Entry 8T02 (electron microscopy, 3.79 A resolution); this record covers chains J and B of the 7 polymer chains in the assembly.

# Chain J
Protein: DNA-directed RNA polymerase subunit beta'
From: Escherichia coli
Notes: EC 2.7.7.6
UniProtKB: A7ZUK2 (RPOC_ECO24); residue numbers follow UniProt; this construct covers 1-1407
Sequence (1425 residues; numbered 1 to 1425; the number before each row is that of its first residue):
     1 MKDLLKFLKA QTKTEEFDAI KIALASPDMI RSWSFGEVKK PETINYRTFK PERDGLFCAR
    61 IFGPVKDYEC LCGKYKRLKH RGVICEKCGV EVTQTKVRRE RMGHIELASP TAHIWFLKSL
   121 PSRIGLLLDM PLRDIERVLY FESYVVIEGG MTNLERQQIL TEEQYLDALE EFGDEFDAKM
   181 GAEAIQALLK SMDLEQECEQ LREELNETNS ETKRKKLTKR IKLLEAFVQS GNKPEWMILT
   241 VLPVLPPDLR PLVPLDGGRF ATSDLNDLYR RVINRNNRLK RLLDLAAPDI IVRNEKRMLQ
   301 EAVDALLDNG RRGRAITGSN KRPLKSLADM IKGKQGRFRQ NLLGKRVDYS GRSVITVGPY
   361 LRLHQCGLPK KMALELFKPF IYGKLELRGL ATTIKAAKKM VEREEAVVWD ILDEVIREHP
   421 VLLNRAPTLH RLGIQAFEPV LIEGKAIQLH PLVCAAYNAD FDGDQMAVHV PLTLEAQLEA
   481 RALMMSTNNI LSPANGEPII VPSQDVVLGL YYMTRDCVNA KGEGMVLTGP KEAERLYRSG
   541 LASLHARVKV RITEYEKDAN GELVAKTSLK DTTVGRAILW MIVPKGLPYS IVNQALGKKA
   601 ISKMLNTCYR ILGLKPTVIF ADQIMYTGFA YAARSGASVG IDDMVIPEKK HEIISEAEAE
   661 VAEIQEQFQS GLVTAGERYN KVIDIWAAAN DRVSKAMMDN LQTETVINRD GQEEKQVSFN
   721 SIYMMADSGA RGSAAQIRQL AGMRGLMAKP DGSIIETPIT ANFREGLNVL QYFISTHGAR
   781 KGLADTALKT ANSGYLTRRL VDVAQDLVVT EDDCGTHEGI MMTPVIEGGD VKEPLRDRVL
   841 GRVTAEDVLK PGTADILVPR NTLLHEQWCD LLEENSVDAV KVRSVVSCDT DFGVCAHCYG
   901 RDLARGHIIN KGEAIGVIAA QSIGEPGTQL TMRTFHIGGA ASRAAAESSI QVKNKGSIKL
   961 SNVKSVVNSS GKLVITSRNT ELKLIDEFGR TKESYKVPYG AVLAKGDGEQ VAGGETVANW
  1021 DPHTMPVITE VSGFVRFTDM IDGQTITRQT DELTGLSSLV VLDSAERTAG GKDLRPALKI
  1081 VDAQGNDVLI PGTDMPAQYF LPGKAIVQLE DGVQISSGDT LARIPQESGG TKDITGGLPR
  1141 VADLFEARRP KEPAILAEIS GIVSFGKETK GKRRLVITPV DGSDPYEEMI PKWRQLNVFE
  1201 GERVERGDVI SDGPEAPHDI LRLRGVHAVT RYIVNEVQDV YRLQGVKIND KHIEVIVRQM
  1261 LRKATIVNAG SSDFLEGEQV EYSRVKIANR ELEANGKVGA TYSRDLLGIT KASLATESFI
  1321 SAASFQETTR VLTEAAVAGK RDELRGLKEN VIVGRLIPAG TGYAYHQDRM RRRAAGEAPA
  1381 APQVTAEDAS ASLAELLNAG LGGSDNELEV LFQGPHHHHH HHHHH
Unresolved in the structure: 1-15, 309-326, 933-947, 1127-1135, 1374-1425
Differences from the reference sequence: expression tag (1408-1425)
Metal / ion sites: Zn2+ site 1: Cys70, Cys72, Cys85, Cys88; Mg2+: Asp460, Asp462, Asp464; Zn2+ site 2: Cys814, Cys888, Cys895, Cys898
Curated features (UniProtKB/Swiss-Prot):
  - binding site (Zn(2+)): Cys70, Cys72, Cys85, Cys88, Cys814, Cys888, Cys895, Cys898
  - binding site (Mg(2+)): Asp460, Asp462, Asp464
  - modified residue: Lys972 (N6-acetyllysine)

# Chain B
Molecule: 25-nt DNA strand
Sequence (25 nucleotides; numbered 101 to 125; the number before each row is that of its first residue):
   101 TTTTTTTTTT TTTTTTTTTT TTTTT
Unresolved in the structure: 116-117

# Chain J / chain B interface
Pairs across the interface - 11 pairs, chain J then chain B:
  Leu120(J) with DT112(B), sugar contact
  Ser210(J) with DT104(B), hydrogen bond to the phosphate
  Glu211(J) with DT105(B), phosphate contact
  Lys213(J) with DT104(B), salt bridge to the phosphate
  Asp264(J) with DT120(B), base contact
  Asp267(J) with DT120(B), base contact
  Lys334(J) with DT115(B), sugar contact
  Lys1172(J) with DT107(B), salt bridge to the phosphate
  Met1189(J) with DT107(B), phosphate contact
  Gln1326(J) with DT114(B), phosphate contact
  Glu1327(J) with DT114(B), phosphate contact
Also at the interface, not in a pair above, chain J (15 interface residues in all): Lys118, Asn209, Ala791, Tyr795

# Overview
15 residues of chain J face 7 of chain B across their interface, with 1 hydrogen bond and 2 salt bridges.
Polar contacts include Ser210(J)-DT104(B), Lys213(J)-DT104(B) and Lys1172(J)-DT107(B). From UniProt: 8
Zn2+-binding residues and 3 Mg2+-binding residues on chain J.
Chain J is DNA-directed RNA polymerase subunit beta' (Escherichia coli) and chain B is a 25-nt DNA strand; the
structure, Reconstituted E. coli RNA polymerase post-termination complex on negatively-supercoiled DNA:
unwinding duplex DNA (rPTCi), was determined by electron microscopy (same publication as 8SZW, 8T00 and 8T0L).
